4YFB - chains A and F of the 6 polymer chains in the assembly; structure by X-ray diffraction, 1.75 A resolution.

Chain A:
Molecule: Protein related to penicillin acylase
Source organism: Acidovorax sp. MR-S7
Notes: fragment: alpha-chain
UniProtKB: A0A0A1VBK6 (A0A0A1VBK6_9BURK); residues 5-182 here correspond to UniProt positions 29-206 (UniProt number = residue number + 24)
Sequence (178 residues; numbered 5 to 182; the number before each row is that of its first residue):
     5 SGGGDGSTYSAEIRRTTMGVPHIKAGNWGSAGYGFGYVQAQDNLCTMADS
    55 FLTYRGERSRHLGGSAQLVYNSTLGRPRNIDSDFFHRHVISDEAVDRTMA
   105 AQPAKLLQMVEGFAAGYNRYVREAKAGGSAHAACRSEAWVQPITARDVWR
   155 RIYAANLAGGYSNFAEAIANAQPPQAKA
Unresolved in the structure: 5-10, 179-182
Cystine bridges: C49-C138

Chain F:
Molecule: Protein related to penicillin acylase
Source organism: Acidovorax sp. MR-S7
Notes: fragment: beta-chain
UniProtKB: A0A0A1VBK6 (A0A0A1VBK6_9BURK); residues 1-573 here correspond to UniProt positions 234-806 (UniProt number = residue number + 233)
Sequence (581 residues; each row starts with the number of its first residue):
     1 SNMYGFGTAATGEGSGVLFGNPHWYWKGPDRFYQAQLTIDGEANVSGVSF
    51 LGLPVIQIGFNDSVAWSHTVSTARRFGFFQLSLVQGEPTSYLRDGVPVKM
   101 KPATITVPSRNADGSVSDVTRTLYHSEFGPLVNLAGLNPALAWSQGTAFA
   151 IRDINGENFRTLRTWMRWNQAKSLDEFIAIQKEEASIPWVNTVAVGRGSA
   201 KAWYADIGAVPNVSPAQTAACTTPFGMAVGQALPNVPFFDGSRSECDWLT
   251 DADSVQKGAVGVSRMPSLQRDDYVGNMNDSYWLANVHAPLTGYPAIFGPA
   301 GTSAQTLRTRMGHTMALERLAGTDGYAGNKATSAVVREMVLGSRVFSAER
   351 FKDEVLDLICTPAQWTVNGAAVDAAQACAVLAAWDNRGRKDSRGSHLWDE
   401 FWSRVPTASLFTVPFSAADPLNTPRGINAAAADALRQAMATAIARVGQSG
   451 YALDAPRGEVLYATRGGTRLPLYGGCGAMGYFTITCSENDITQGGYSMDG
   501 QPNASNSYMQVVSFPASGVQAHTFLTFSLSDDPASPHHGDYTKAYSAGQW
   551 LRVPFTEAEITGNADYRTATVKELEHHHHHH
Unresolved in the structure: 576-581
Differences from the reference sequence: expression tag (574-581)
Cystine bridges: C221-C246, C360-C378, C476-C486
Small-molecule neighbours: 2-phenylacetic acid (PAC): S1, P22, H23, W24, F32, F50, Q57, I58, H68, T69, V70, W165, W189, V190
What the authors report for this chain:
  - binding site for 2-phenylacetic acid: W24, F32, F50, Q57, I58, H68, V70, W165, W189, V190

Interface between chain A and chain F:
Residue-residue contacts - 19 pairs, chain A then chain F:
  K129(A) - N368(F)  hydrogen bond (side chain-backbone)
  K129(A) - G369(F)
  K129(A) - A370(F)
  K129(A) - A371(F)  hydrogen bond (backbone-backbone)
  A130(A) - A371(F)
  A136(A) - A444(F)
  A137(A) - A444(F)
  A137(A) - Q448(F)
  R139(A) - A370(F)
  R139(A) - A371(F)  hydrogen bond (side chain-backbone)
  S140(A) - V367(F)
  S140(A) - N368(F)
  S140(A) - A370(F)
  S140(A) - V372(F)
  S140(A) - A440(F)
  E141(A) - N368(F)
  E141(A) - T441(F)  hydrogen bond
  A142(A) - N368(F)  hydrogen bond (backbone-side chain)
  Q176(A) - P139(F)

In short:
Chain A and chain F form an interface of 9 and 11 residues respectively; the contacts include 5 hydrogen
bonds. Polar pairs include K129(A)-N368(F), R139(A)-A371(F) and E141(A)-T441(F). Ligands of chain F:
2-phenylacetic acid. From the paper: a binding site for 2-phenylacetic acid at W24(F), F32(F) and F50(F) among
others.
Chain A is Protein related to penicillin acylase and chain F is Protein related to penicillin acylase, both
from Acidovorax sp. MR-S7; the structure, Structure of N-acylhomoserine lactone acylase MacQ in complex with
phenylacetic acid, was determined by X-ray diffraction (same publication as 5C9I, 4YF9 and 4YFA).
